PDB entry 3EH4 | X-ray diffraction, 2.90 A resolution | chains B and C of the 3 polymer chains in the assembly

Chain B:
Protein: Cytochrome c oxidase subunit 2
Source organism: Thermus thermophilus
Notes: EC 1.9.3.1
UniProtKB: Q5SJ80 (COX2_THET8); numbering as in UniProt (aligned over 3-168)
Amino-acid sequence (166 residues; row label = number of the first residue in the row):
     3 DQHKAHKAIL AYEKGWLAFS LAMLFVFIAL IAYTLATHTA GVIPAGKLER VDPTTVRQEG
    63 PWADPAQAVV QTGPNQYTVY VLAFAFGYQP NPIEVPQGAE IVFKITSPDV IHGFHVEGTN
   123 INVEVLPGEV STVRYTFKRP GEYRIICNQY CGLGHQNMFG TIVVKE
Construct notes: engineered mutation Gln-4 (Glu in Q5SJ80)
Ion coordination: dinuclear copper ion: His-114, His-157
Swiss-Prot annotation at these positions:
  - binding site (Cu cation): His-114, Cys-149, Cys-153, His-157

Chain C:
Protein: Cytochrome c oxidase polypeptide 2A
Source organism: Thermus thermophilus
Notes: EC 1.9.3.1
UniProtKB: P82543 (COXA_THET8); residues 2-34 here = UniProt positions 2-34
Amino-acid sequence (33 residues; numbered 2 to 34; the number before each row is that of its first residue):
     2 EEKPKGALAV ILVLTLTILV FWLGVYAVFF ARG

How chain B and chain C interact:
Residue-residue contacts - 27 pairs, chain B then chain C:
  Asp-3(B) / Glu-2(C)  hydrogen bond (side chain-backbone)
  Ala-7(B) / Glu-2(C)
  Ala-10(B) / Glu-3(C)
  Tyr-14(B) / Lys-4(C)
  Tyr-14(B) / Pro-5(C)
  Tyr-14(B) / Leu-9(C)  hydrophobic
  Trp-18(B) / Ile-12(C)  hydrophobic
  Trp-18(B) / Thr-16(C)
  Phe-21(B) / Thr-16(C)
  Phe-29(B) / Ile-19(C)  hydrophobic
  Phe-29(B) / Trp-23(C)  hydrophobic
  Leu-32(B) / Tyr-27(C)  hydrogen bond (backbone-side chain)
  Ile-33(B) / Trp-23(C)  hydrophobic
  Tyr-35(B) / Tyr-27(C)
  Thr-36(B) / Tyr-27(C)
  Thr-36(B) / Phe-31(C)
  His-40(B) / Gly-34(C)
  Thr-41(B) / Phe-30(C)
  Gly-120(B) / Arg-33(C)
  Thr-121(B) / Arg-33(C)
  Asn-122(B) / Phe-30(C)  hydrogen bond (side chain-backbone)
  Asn-122(B) / Arg-33(C)  hydrogen bond (backbone-backbone)
  Asn-122(B) / Gly-34(C)
  Tyr-137(B) / Arg-33(C)  hydrogen bond (side chain-backbone)
  Tyr-137(B) / Gly-34(C)
  Lys-140(B) / Gly-34(C)  hydrogen bond (side chain-backbone)
  Arg-141(B) / Ala-32(C)
Interface residues without a listed pair, chain B (21 interface residues in all): Ile-11, Met-25
Interface residues without a listed pair, chain C (17 interface residues in all): Leu-15, Leu-20

Summary:
21 residues of chain B face 17 of chain C across their interface; the contacts include 6 hydrogen bonds. Among
the polar pairs are Asp-3(B)/Glu-2(C), Leu-32(B)/Tyr-27(C) and Asn-122(B)/Phe-30(C). UniProt lists 4 Cu
cation-binding residues on chain B.
Chain B is Cytochrome c oxidase subunit 2 and chain C is Cytochrome c oxidase polypeptide 2A, both from
Thermus thermophilus; the structure, Structure of the reduced form of cytochrome ba3 oxidase from Thermus
thermophilus, was determined by X-ray diffraction (same publication as 3EH3 and 3EH5).
